Entry 2F9V (X-ray diffraction, 2.60 A resolution); this record covers chains A and D of the 4 polymer chains in the assembly.

Chain A:
Molecule: NS3 protease/helicase
Source organism: Hepatitis C virus
Notes: fragment: protease domain (Residues : 1-181)
Chain sequence (201 residues; numbered -11 to 189; the number before each row is that of its first residue; numbers below 1 keep their minus sign (Met-11 is residue -11)):
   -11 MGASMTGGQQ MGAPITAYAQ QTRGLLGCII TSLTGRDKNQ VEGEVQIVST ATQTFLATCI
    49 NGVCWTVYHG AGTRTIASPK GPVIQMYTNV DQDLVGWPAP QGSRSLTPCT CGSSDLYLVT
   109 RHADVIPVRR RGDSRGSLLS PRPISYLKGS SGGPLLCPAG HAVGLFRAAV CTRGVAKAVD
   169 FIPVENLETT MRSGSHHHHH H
Disordered / not traced: -11 to -2, 182-189
Construct notes: cloning artifact (-11 to 0, 182-183); expression tag (184-189)
Covalent attachments: compound BN6 linked to Ser139
Ion coordination: Zn2+: Cys97, Cys99, Cys145
Ligand contacts: BN6 ((2S,8R,9S,15S)-15-cyclohexyl-9,12-bis(cyclopropylmethyl)-8-hydroxy-20-methyl-4,7,11,14,17-pentaoxo-2-phenyl-18-oxa-3,6,10,12,13,16-hexaazahenicosan-1-oic acid): Thr40, Gln41, Thr42, Phe43, Val55, His57, Arg109, Arg123, Ile132, Leu135, Lys136, Gly137, Ser138, Phe154, Arg155, Ala156, Ala157, Val158, Cys159, Asp168

Chain D:
Molecule: polyprotein
Chain sequence (23 residues; row label = number of the first residue in the row):
    19 KKGSVVIVGR IVLSGKPAII PKK
Disordered / not traced: 19-20, 37-41
Construct notes: cloning artifact (19-20, 40-41); engineered mutation Ser22 (Cys576 in 51039195)

Chain A / chain D interface:
Residue-residue contacts (8; chain A residue first):
  Thr4(A) - Leu31(D)  hydrogen bond (side chain-backbone)
  Thr4(A) - Ser32(D)
  Ala5(A) - Ser32(D)
  Tyr6(A) - Ser32(D)
  Tyr6(A) - Lys34(D)
  Tyr6(A) - Pro35(D)
  Ala7(A) - Lys34(D)  hydrogen bond (backbone-side chain)
  Gln8(A) - Pro35(D)
Interface residues without a listed pair, chain D (5 interface residues in all): Gly33

In short:
Chain A and chain D each contribute 5 residues to their interface, with 2 hydrogen bonds. Polar pairs include
Thr4(A)-Leu31(D) and Ala7(A)-Lys34(D). Compound BN6 is covalently linked to Ser139(A). Cys97(A), Cys99(A) and
Cys145(A) form the Zn2+ site.
Here chain A is NS3 protease/helicase (Hepatitis C virus) and chain D is polyprotein. Entry 2F9V (HCV NS3
protease domain with NS4a peptide and a ketoamide inhibitor with P1 and P2 cyclopropylalannines) was
determined by X-ray diffraction.
